5CQ0 - chains A and E of the 5 polymer chains in the assembly; structure by X-ray diffraction, 1.90 A resolution.

Chain A (and E):
Name: Capsid protein VP1
From: Murine polyomavirus (strain P16 small-plaque)
Notes: chain E of this document is another copy of the same molecule, construct and numbering; everything in this record applies to it too
UniProt: P49302 (VP1_POVMP); residues 33-316 here correspond to UniProt positions 34-317 (UniProt number = residue number + 1)
Chain sequence (284 residues; numbered 33 to 316; the number before each row is that of its first residue):
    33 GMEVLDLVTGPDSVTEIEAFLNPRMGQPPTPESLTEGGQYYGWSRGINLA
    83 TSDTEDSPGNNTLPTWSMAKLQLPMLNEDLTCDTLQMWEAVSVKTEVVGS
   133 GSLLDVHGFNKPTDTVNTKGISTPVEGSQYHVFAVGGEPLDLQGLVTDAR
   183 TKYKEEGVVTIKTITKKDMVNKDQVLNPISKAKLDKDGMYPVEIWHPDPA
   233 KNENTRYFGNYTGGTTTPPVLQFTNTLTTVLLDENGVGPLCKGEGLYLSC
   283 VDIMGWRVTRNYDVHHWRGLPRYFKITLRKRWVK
Unresolved in the structure: 110-112 (chain E: 110-115)

How chain A and chain E interact:
Residue-residue contacts (114; chain A residue first):
  I79(A) - V138(E)
  N80(A) - H139(E)
  L81(A) - V138(E)
  L81(A) - H139(E)
  L81(A) - G152(E)
  L81(A) - I153(E)  hydrophobic
  L81(A) - S154(E)
  A82(A) - H139(E)  hydrogen bond (backbone-backbone)
  A82(A) - G140(E)
  A82(A) - F141(E)
  T83(A) - F141(E)
  S84(A) - F141(E)
  D85(A) - F141(E)
  D88(A) - H139(E)  salt bridge
  P90(A) - H139(E)
  Y162(A) - G133(E)
  Y162(A) - L136(E)  hydrophobic
  Y162(A) - F255(E)
  V164(A) - F255(E)  hydrophobic
  L177(A) - V130(E)
  L177(A) - S134(E)
  L177(A) - R300(E)
  L177(A) - P303(E)  hydrophobic
  V178(A) - S134(E)
  V178(A) - R300(E)  hydrogen bond (backbone-side chain)
  T179(A) - W75(E)  hydrogen bond (backbone-side chain)
  T179(A) - S134(E)  hydrogen bond (side chain-backbone)
  T179(A) - D137(E)
  A181(A) - L66(E)  hydrophobic
  R182(A) - L66(E)
  R182(A) - Q71(E)
  T183(A) - H139(E)
  M201(A) - L66(E)
  N203(A) - P61(E)  hydrogen bond (side chain-backbone)
  N203(A) - P63(E)
  N203(A) - E64(E)
  N203(A) - L66(E)
  N203(A) - G70(E)
  N203(A) - Y73(E)
  Q206(A) - Q71(E)  hydrogen bond (side chain-backbone)
  Q206(A) - Y73(E)  hydrogen bond (side chain-backbone)
  Q206(A) - W75(E)
  Q206(A) - R300(E)  hydrogen bond (backbone-side chain)
  V207(A) - N54(E)
  V207(A) - P55(E)  hydrophobic
  V207(A) - Y73(E)  hydrophobic
  V207(A) - G74(E)
  L208(A) - F52(E)
  L208(A) - N54(E)  hydrogen bond (backbone-side chain)
  L208(A) - P303(E)  hydrophobic
  P210(A) - F52(E)
  V224(A) - G133(E)
  V224(A) - L136(E)  hydrophobic
  E225(A) - G133(E)
  E225(A) - S134(E)
  E225(A) - L136(E)
  E225(A) - D137(E)
  E225(A) - H139(E)  salt bridge
  H228(A) - G131(E)
  H228(A) - G133(E)
  H228(A) - S134(E)
  P229(A) - F255(E)
  P231(A) - F52(E)  hydrophobic
  P231(A) - E128(E)
  P231(A) - V130(E)  hydrophobic
  P231(A) - Y305(E)  hydrogen bond (backbone-side chain)
  A232(A) - E50(E)
  A232(A) - F52(E)  hydrophobic
  A232(A) - Y305(E)  hydrophobic
  N234(A) - N257(E)  hydrogen bond (backbone-side chain)
  E235(A) - K307(E)  salt bridge
  T237(A) - N257(E)  hydrogen bond (backbone-side chain)
  R238(A) - N257(E)
  R238(A) - T258(E)
  Y239(A) - E128(E)  hydrogen bond
  Y239(A) - T256(E)  hydrogen bond (backbone-side chain)
  Y239(A) - N257(E)  hydrogen bond (backbone-side chain)
  F240(A) - F255(E)
  F240(A) - T256(E)
  F240(A) - T258(E)
  G241(A) - Q254(E)
  G241(A) - F255(E)  hydrogen bond (backbone-backbone)
  N242(A) - L253(E)
  N242(A) - Q254(E)
  N242(A) - F255(E)
  Y243(A) - S132(E)
  Y243(A) - L135(E)
  Y243(A) - L136(E)  hydrophobic
  Y243(A) - P251(E)
  Y243(A) - V252(E)
  Y243(A) - L253(E)  hydrogen bond (backbone-backbone)
  T244(A) - P251(E)
  T244(A) - V252(E)
  G245(A) - P250(E)
  G245(A) - P251(E)  hydrogen bond (backbone-backbone)
  G246(A) - P156(E)
  G246(A) - E158(E)
  T247(A) - T145(E)
  T247(A) - P156(E)
  T247(A) - E158(E)
  T249(A) - P250(E)
  I285(A) - L136(E)  hydrophobic
  W288(A) - V138(E)  hydrophobic
  W288(A) - I153(E)  hydrophobic
  Y294(A) - N149(E)
  Y294(A) - K151(E)
  Y294(A) - G152(E)
  D295(A) - D146(E)
  D295(A) - G152(E)
  H297(A) - T145(E)
  H297(A) - G152(E)
  H297(A) - I153(E)
  W299(A) - L136(E)
  W299(A) - V138(E)  hydrophobic
Also at the interface, not in a pair above, chain A (56 interface residues in all): L95, S160, Q175, Y185, V202, K204, D230
Also at the interface, not in a pair above, chain E (52 interface residues in all): Y72, T155, R292, L302

Overview:
The interface between chain A and chain E involves 56 residues on one side and 52 on the other; the contacts
include 18 hydrogen bonds and 3 salt bridges. Polar contacts include D88(A)-H139(E), E225(A)-H139(E) and
E235(A)-K307(E).
Chain A and chain E are both Capsid protein VP1 (Murine polyomavirus (strain P16 small-plaque)); the
structure, Crystal structure of murine polyomavirus RA strain VP1 in complex with the GD1a glycan, was
determined by X-ray diffraction (same publication as 5CPU, 5CPW, 5CPX, 5CPY and 5CPZ).
